Entry 6DIO (X-ray diffraction, 2.14 A resolution); this record covers chains A and B.

# Chain A (and B)
Protein: 3-hydroxy-3-methylglutaryl coenzyme A reductase
From: Delftia acidovorans
Notes: EC 1.1.1.88; chain B of this document is another copy of the same molecule, construct and numbering; everything in this record applies to it too
UniProt: A0A291JGB7 (A0A291JGB7_DELAC); numbering as in UniProt (aligned over 1-429)
Chain sequence (429 residues; each row starts with the number of its first residue):
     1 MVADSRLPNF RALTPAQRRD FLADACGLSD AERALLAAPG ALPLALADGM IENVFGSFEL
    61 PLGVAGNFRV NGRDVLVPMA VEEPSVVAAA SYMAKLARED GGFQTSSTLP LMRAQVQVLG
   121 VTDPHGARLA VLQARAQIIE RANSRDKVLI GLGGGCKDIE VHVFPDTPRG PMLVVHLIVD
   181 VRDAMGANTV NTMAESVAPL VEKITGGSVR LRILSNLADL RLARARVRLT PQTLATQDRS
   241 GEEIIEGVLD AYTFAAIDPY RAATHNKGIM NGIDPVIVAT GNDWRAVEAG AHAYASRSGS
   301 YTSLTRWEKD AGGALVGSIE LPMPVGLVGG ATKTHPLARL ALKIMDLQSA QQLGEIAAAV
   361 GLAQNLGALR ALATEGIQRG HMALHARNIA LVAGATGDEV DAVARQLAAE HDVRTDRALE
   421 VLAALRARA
Unresolved in the structure: 1, 378-429 (chain B: 1, 429)
Differences from the reference sequence: conflict Lys-203 (Gln in A0A291JGB7)
Small-molecule neighbours:
  - NAD (nicotinamide-adenine-dinucleotide), molecule 1: Glu-82, Glu-83, Thr-264, Lys-267
  - NAD, molecule 2: Asp-146, Val-148, Leu-149, Leu-152, Val-181, Arg-182, Asp-183, Ala-184, Met-185, Gly-186, Ala-187, Asn-188, Thr-189, Asn-191, Leu-214, Asn-216, Asp-283, Ala-286, Val-328, Gly-329, Gly-330

# How chain A and chain B interact
Pairs across the interface (269; chain A residue first):
  Leu-7(A) with Asn-53(B)
  Phe-10(A) with Asn-53(B)
  Arg-11(A) with Glu-52(B); Asn-53(B)
  Pro-15(A) with Leu-44(B), hydrophobic; Asp-48(B); Val-54(B); Phe-55(B)
  Arg-18(A) with Asp-48(B), salt bridge; Asn-53(B); Val-54(B), hydrogen bond (side chain-backbone)
  Arg-19(A) with Phe-55(B)
  Leu-22(A) with Phe-55(B), hydrophobic
  Leu-36(A) with Phe-55(B), hydrophobic
  Pro-39(A) with Gly-40(B)
  Gly-40(A) with Pro-39(B); Glu-59(B)
  Ala-41(A) with Glu-59(B), hydrogen bond (backbone-side chain)
  Leu-42(A) with Glu-59(B), hydrogen bond (backbone-side chain)
  Leu-44(A) with Pro-15(B), hydrophobic
  Leu-46(A) with Ala-424(B), hydrophobic; Ala-427(B), hydrophobic
  Asp-48(A) with Pro-15(B); Arg-18(B), salt bridge; Arg-417(B), salt bridge; Glu-420(B)
  Gly-49(A) with Gln-406(B), hydrogen bond (backbone-side chain); Arg-417(B); Glu-420(B); Val-421(B); Ala-424(B)
  Met-50(A) with Glu-82(B); Pro-84(B); Gln-406(B)
  Ile-51(A) with Pro-61(B), hydrophobic; Gly-63(B); Val-81(B); Glu-82(B); Glu-83(B); Val-87(B), hydrophobic; Arg-417(B), hydrogen bond (backbone-side chain)
  Glu-52(A) with Gly-63(B); Pro-84(B); Ser-85(B), hydrogen bond (side chain-backbone); Val-86(B); Val-87(B), hydrogen bond (side chain-backbone); Ala-88(B), hydrogen bond (side chain-backbone); Glu-410(B)
  Asn-53(A) with Phe-10(B); Arg-18(B); Gly-63(B); Val-64(B), hydrogen bond (side chain-backbone); Ser-91(B)
  Val-54(A) with Pro-15(B); Arg-18(B), hydrogen bond (backbone-side chain); Leu-62(B); Gly-63(B)
  Phe-55(A) with Pro-15(B); Arg-18(B); Arg-19(B); Leu-22(B), hydrophobic; Leu-62(B), hydrogen bond (backbone-backbone); Gly-63(B); Val-64(B), hydrophobic
  Gly-56(A) with Leu-62(B), hydrogen bond (backbone-backbone)
  Ser-57(A) with Glu-59(B), hydrogen bond; Leu-60(B); Leu-62(B); Leu-337(B)
  Phe-58(A) with Phe-58(B); Glu-59(B); Leu-60(B), hydrogen bond (backbone-backbone); Ala-80(B), hydrophobic; Val-278(B); Ala-279(B); His-335(B); Leu-337(B), hydrophobic; Ala-338(B)
  Glu-59(A) with Gly-40(B); Ala-41(B), hydrogen bond (side chain-backbone); Leu-42(B), hydrogen bond (side chain-backbone); Ser-57(B), hydrogen bond; Phe-58(B); Glu-59(B); His-335(B), hydrogen bond (backbone-side chain)
  Leu-60(A) with Ser-57(B); Phe-58(B), hydrogen bond (backbone-backbone); Trp-284(B), hydrophobic
  Pro-61(A) with Leu-42(B); Met-50(B), hydrophobic; Ile-51(B), hydrophobic; Gly-56(B)
  Leu-62(A) with Val-54(B); Phe-55(B), hydrogen bond (backbone-backbone); Gly-56(B), hydrogen bond (backbone-backbone); Ser-57(B)
  Gly-63(A) with Ile-51(B); Glu-52(B); Asn-53(B); Phe-55(B)
  Val-64(A) with Asn-53(B), hydrogen bond (backbone-side chain); Phe-55(B), hydrophobic
  Met-79(A) with Ile-51(B)
  Ala-80(A) with Phe-58(B), hydrophobic; Trp-284(B)
  Val-81(A) with Ile-51(B); Arg-285(B)
  Glu-82(A) with Ile-51(B); Asp-283(B); Trp-284(B); Arg-285(B), salt bridge; Ala-331(B)
  Glu-83(A) with Met-50(B); Ile-51(B); Asp-283(B); Arg-285(B), salt bridge
  Pro-84(A) with Met-50(B); Glu-52(B)
  Ser-85(A) with Glu-52(B), hydrogen bond (backbone-side chain)
  Val-86(A) with Glu-52(B)
  Val-87(A) with Ile-51(B), hydrophobic; Glu-52(B), hydrogen bond (backbone-side chain)
  Ala-88(A) with Glu-52(B), hydrogen bond (backbone-side chain)
  Ser-91(A) with Asn-53(B)
  Arg-113(A) with Tyr-260(B), hydrogen bond
  Gln-115(A) with Phe-254(B); Asp-258(B), hydrogen bond; Tyr-260(B); Arg-261(B)
  Gln-117(A) with Asp-250(B), hydrogen bond (side chain-backbone); Phe-254(B)
  Leu-119(A) with Asp-250(B)
  Phe-164(A) with Ile-257(B), hydrophobic; Asp-258(B)
  Thr-167(A) with Ile-257(B)
  Pro-168(A) with Thr-253(B)
  Arg-169(A) with Glu-246(B), salt bridge; Leu-249(B); Asp-250(B), salt bridge; Thr-253(B)
  Met-172(A) with Asp-250(B)
  Val-174(A) with Phe-254(B), hydrophobic
  His-176(A) with Tyr-260(B)
  Asn-188(A) with Arg-405(B)
  Glu-195(A) with Glu-375(B)
  Pro-199(A) with Ile-377(B), hydrophobic; Gln-378(B)
  Glu-202(A) with Ile-377(B)
  Val-209(A) with Ile-377(B)
  Arg-210(A) with Asp-250(B), salt bridge; Leu-372(B); Ala-373(B)
  Leu-211(A) with Ala-251(B), hydrophobic; Arg-261(B); Leu-372(B), hydrophobic; Ala-373(B)
  Arg-212(A) with Leu-372(B); Glu-375(B), salt bridge; Gly-376(B), hydrogen bond (side chain-backbone); Ile-377(B)
  Ile-213(A) with Arg-261(B); Leu-372(B), hydrophobic
  Leu-214(A) with Thr-264(B), hydrogen bond (backbone-side chain)
  Ser-215(A) with Tyr-260(B), hydrogen bond (side chain-backbone); Thr-264(B)
  Asn-216(A) with Thr-264(B), hydrogen bond (backbone-side chain); Lys-267(B)
  Leu-217(A) with Pro-259(B); Tyr-260(B); Ala-263(B)
  Asp-219(A) with Tyr-260(B), hydrogen bond
  Glu-246(A) with Arg-169(B), salt bridge
  Leu-249(A) with Arg-169(B)
  Asp-250(A) with Gln-117(B), hydrogen bond (backbone-side chain); Leu-119(B); Arg-169(B), salt bridge; Met-172(B); Arg-210(B), salt bridge
  Ala-251(A) with Leu-211(B), hydrophobic
  Thr-253(A) with Thr-167(B); Arg-169(B); Met-172(B)
  Phe-254(A) with Gln-115(B); Gln-117(B); Val-174(B), hydrophobic
  Ile-257(A) with Phe-164(B); Thr-167(B)
  Asp-258(A) with Gln-115(B), hydrogen bond; Phe-164(B)
  Pro-259(A) with Leu-217(B)
  Tyr-260(A) with Arg-113(B), hydrogen bond; Gln-115(B); His-176(B); Ser-215(B), hydrogen bond (backbone-side chain); Leu-217(B); Asp-219(B), hydrogen bond
  Arg-261(A) with Gln-115(B); Leu-211(B); Ile-213(B)
  Ala-263(A) with Leu-217(B), hydrophobic; Ala-289(B); Ala-293(B), hydrophobic
  Thr-264(A) with Leu-214(B), hydrogen bond (side chain-backbone); Ser-215(B); Asn-216(B), hydrogen bond (side chain-backbone)
  Lys-267(A) with Asn-216(B); Asp-283(B), salt bridge; Arg-285(B); Ala-286(B); Ala-289(B)
  Met-270(A) with Arg-285(B)
  Asn-271(A) with Arg-285(B), hydrogen bond
  Asp-274(A) with Trp-284(B), hydrogen bond; Arg-285(B)
  Val-278(A) with Phe-58(B)
  Ala-279(A) with Phe-58(B)
  Asp-283(A) with Glu-82(B); Glu-83(B); Lys-267(B), salt bridge
  Trp-284(A) with Leu-60(B), hydrophobic; Ala-80(B); Glu-82(B); Asp-274(B), hydrogen bond; Val-278(B), hydrophobic; Trp-284(B)
  Arg-285(A) with Val-81(B); Glu-82(B), salt bridge; Glu-83(B), salt bridge; Lys-267(B); Met-270(B); Asn-271(B), hydrogen bond; Asp-274(B); Glu-288(B)
  Ala-286(A) with Lys-267(B)
  Glu-288(A) with Arg-285(B); Glu-288(B)
  Ala-289(A) with Ala-263(B); Lys-267(B); His-292(B)
  His-292(A) with Ala-289(B); His-292(B)
  Ala-293(A) with Tyr-301(B), hydrophobic
  Ser-296(A) with Ser-296(B); Tyr-301(B)
  Gly-299(A) with Gly-299(B)
  Tyr-301(A) with Ala-293(B), hydrophobic; Ser-296(B)
  Gly-329(A) with Arg-428(B)
  Gly-330(A) with Arg-428(B), hydrogen bond (backbone-side chain)
  Lys-333(A) with Ala-427(B); Arg-428(B)
  Thr-334(A) with Ala-424(B); Arg-428(B)
  His-335(A) with Phe-58(B); Glu-59(B), hydrogen bond (side chain-backbone)
  Leu-337(A) with Ser-57(B); Phe-58(B), hydrophobic
  Ala-338(A) with Phe-58(B)
  Arg-339(A) with Ala-427(B)
  Leu-372(A) with Arg-210(B); Leu-211(B), hydrophobic; Arg-212(B)
  Glu-375(A) with Glu-195(B); Arg-212(B), hydrogen bond (backbone-side chain)
  Gly-376(A) with Glu-195(B)
  Ile-377(A) with Ala-198(B); Pro-199(B); Glu-202(B); Arg-212(B)
Interface residues without a listed pair, chain A (117 interface residues in all): Ala-47, Thr-192, Ala-198, Gly-247, Gly-281, Asn-282, Ala-331, Ala-373
Interface residues without a listed pair, chain B (118 interface residues in all): Leu-7, Leu-36, Ala-47, Ala-65, Gly-66, Met-79, Pro-168, Gly-247, Gly-281, Asn-282

# Overview
The interface between chain A and chain B involves 117 residues on one side and 118 on the other; the contacts
include 47 hydrogen bonds and 16 salt bridges. Polar contacts include Arg-18(A)/Asp-48(B),
Asp-48(A)/Arg-417(B) and Glu-82(A)/Arg-285(B). Bound to chain A: NAD.
Both chains are 3-hydroxy-3-methylglutaryl coenzyme A reductase (Delftia acidovorans). Entry 6DIO (Structure
of class II HMG-CoA reductase from Delftia acidovorans with NAD bound) was determined by X-ray diffraction
together with 6EEU and 6EEV from the same study.
